7QG9 - chains I and X of the 27 polymer chains in the assembly; structure by electron microscopy, 3.45 A resolution.

Chain I:
Name: Minor tail protein
Source organism: Escherichia phage T5
UniProt: Q6QGE3 (TAIL1_BPT5); residue numbers follow UniProt; this construct covers 1-298
Sequence (298 residues; row label = number of the first residue in the row):
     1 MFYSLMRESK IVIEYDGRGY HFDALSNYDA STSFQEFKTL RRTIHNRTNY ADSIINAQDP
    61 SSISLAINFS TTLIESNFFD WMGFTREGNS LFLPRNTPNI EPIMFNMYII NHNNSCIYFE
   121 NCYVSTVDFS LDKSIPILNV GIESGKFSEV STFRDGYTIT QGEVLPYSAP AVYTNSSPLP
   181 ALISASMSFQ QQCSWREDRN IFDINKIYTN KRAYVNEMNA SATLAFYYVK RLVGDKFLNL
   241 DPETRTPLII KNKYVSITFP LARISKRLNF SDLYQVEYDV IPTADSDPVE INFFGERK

Chain X:
Name: Distal tail protein
Source organism: Escherichia phage T5
UniProt: Q6QGE8 (DIT_BPT5); numbering as in UniProt (aligned over 1-204)
Sequence (204 residues; row label = number of the first residue in the row):
     1 MRLPDPYTNP EYPGLGFESV NLVDNDPMIR DELPNGKVKE VKISAQYWGI NISYPELFPD
    61 EYAFLDSRLL EYKRTGDYLD VLLPQYEAFR VRGDTKSVTI PAGQKGSQII LNTNGTLTGQ
   121 PKAGDLFKLS THPKVYKITN FSSSGNVWNI SLYPDLFITT TGSEKPVFNG ILFRTKLMNG
   181 DSFGSTLNNN GTYSGISLSL RESL

Chain I / chain X interface:
Pairs across the interface (31; chain I residue first):
  F37(I) - E56(X)
  F37(I) - N190(X)
  F37(I) - T192(X)
  T39(I) - E56(X)
  R41(I) - G14(X)
  R41(I) - E56(X)  hydrogen bond (side chain-backbone)
  R41(I) - F58(X)
  R41(I) - E61(X)  salt bridge
  T43(I) - G16(X)
  T43(I) - F17(X)
  T43(I) - P55(X)
  I44(I) - F17(X)  hydrogen bond (backbone-backbone)
  I44(I) - V20(X)  hydrophobic
  I44(I) - P84(X)  hydrophobic
  H45(I) - D5(X)
  H45(I) - P6(X)
  H45(I) - Y7(X)
  H45(I) - G16(X)
  H45(I) - F17(X)
  H45(I) - P84(X)
  N46(I) - P6(X)
  I54(I) - N190(X)
  N56(I) - N190(X)  hydrogen bond
  R199(I) - N189(X)  hydrogen bond (backbone-side chain)
  R199(I) - N190(X)  hydrogen bond
  N200(I) - N189(X)
  I201(I) - L187(X)
  I201(I) - N188(X)
  I204(I) - N188(X)
  I204(I) - N189(X)
  I204(I) - G191(X)
Also at the interface, not in a pair above, chain I (15 interface residues in all): R42, D52
Also at the interface, not in a pair above, chain X (25 interface residues in all): P13, L15, E18, S19, L57, L82, Q85

In short:
15 residues of chain I face 25 of chain X across their interface; the contacts include 5 hydrogen bonds and 1
salt bridge. Polar pairs include R41(I)-E61(X), R41(I)-E56(X) and N56(I)-N190(X).
Here chain I is Minor tail protein and chain X is Distal tail protein, both from Escherichia phage T5. Entry
7QG9 (Tail tip of siphophage T5 : common core proteins) was determined by electron microscopy together with
7ZHJ, 7ZN2, 7ZN4, 7ZQB and 7ZQP from the same study.
